7P30 - chains 3 and X of the 14 polymer chains in the assembly; structure by electron microscopy, 3.00 A resolution.

# Chain 3
Name: DNA replication licensing factor MCM3
Organism: Saccharomyces cerevisiae (strain ATCC 204508 / S288c)
Notes: EC 3.6.4.12
Reference sequence: P24279 (MCM3_YEAST); residues 1-971 here = UniProt positions 1-971
Sequence (1006 residues; each row starts with the number of its first residue; numbers below 1 keep their minus sign (Met-34 is residue -34)):
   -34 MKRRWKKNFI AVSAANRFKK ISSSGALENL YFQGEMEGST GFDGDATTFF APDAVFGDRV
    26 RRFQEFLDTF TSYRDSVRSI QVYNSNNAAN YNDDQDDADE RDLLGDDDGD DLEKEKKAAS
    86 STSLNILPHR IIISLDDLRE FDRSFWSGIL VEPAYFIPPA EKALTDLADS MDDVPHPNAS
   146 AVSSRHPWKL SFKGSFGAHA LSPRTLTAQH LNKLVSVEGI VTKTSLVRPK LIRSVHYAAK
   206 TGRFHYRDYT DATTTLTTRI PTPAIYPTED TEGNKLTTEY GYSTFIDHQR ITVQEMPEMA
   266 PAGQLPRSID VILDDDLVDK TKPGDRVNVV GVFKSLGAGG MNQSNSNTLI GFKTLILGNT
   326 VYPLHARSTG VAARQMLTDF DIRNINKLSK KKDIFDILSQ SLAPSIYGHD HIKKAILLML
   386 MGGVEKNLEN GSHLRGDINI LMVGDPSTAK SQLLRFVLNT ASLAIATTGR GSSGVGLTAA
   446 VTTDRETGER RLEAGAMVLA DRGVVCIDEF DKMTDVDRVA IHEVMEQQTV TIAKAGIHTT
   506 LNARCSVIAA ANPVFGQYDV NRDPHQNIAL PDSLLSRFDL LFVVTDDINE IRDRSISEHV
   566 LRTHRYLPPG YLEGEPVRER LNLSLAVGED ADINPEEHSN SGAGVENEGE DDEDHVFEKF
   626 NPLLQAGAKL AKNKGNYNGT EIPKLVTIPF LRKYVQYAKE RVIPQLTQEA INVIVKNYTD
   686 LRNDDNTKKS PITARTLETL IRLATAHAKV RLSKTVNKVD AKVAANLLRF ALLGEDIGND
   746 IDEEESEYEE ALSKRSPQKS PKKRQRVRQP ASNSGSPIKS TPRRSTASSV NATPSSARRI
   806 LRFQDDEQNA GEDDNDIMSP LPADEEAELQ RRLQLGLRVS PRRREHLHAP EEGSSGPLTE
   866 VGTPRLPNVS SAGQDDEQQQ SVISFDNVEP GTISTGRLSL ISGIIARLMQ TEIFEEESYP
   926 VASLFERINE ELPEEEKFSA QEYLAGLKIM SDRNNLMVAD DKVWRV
Disordered / not traced: -34 to 15, 54-89, 139-150, 571-650, 739-971
Construct notes: initiating methionine (-34); expression tag (-33 to 0)
Ion coordination: Mg2+: Ser416 (together with ADP)
Small-molecule neighbours:
  - ADP (adenosine-5'-diphosphate), molecule 1: Ser370, Ile371, Tyr372, Asp410, Pro411, Ser412, Thr413, Ala414, Lys415, Ser416, Gln417, Ile561
  - ADP, molecule 2: Leu399, Glu491, Gln492, Ala699, Arg700, Glu703
Curated features (UniProtKB/Swiss-Prot):
  - motif: Ser541 to Asp544 (Arginine finger)
  - binding site (ATP): Gly409 to Ser416
  - modified residue: Ser761 (Phosphoserine), Ser777 (Phosphoserine), Ser781 (Phosphoserine), Thr868 (Phosphothreonine)
  - mutagenesis: Lys415 (K415A: No effect on MCM2-7 complex helicase activity. Loss of MCM2-7 complex helicase activity; when associated with MCM5 A-422. Reduces MCM2-7 complex helicase activity ...)

# Chain X
Molecule: 53-nt DNA strand
Sequence (53 nucleotides; numbered 1 to 53; the number before each row is that of its first residue):
     1 GCATGCATGC GCATGCATGC ATGCATGCTG CATGCATGCA TGCGCATGCA TGC

# Chain 3 / chain X interface
Contacting residue pairs (8; chain 3 residue first):
  Gln308(3) - DG30(X)  phosphate contact
  Ser309(3) - DC31(X)  phosphate contact
  Asn310(3) - DC31(X)  phosphate contact
  Asp449(3) - DA40(X)  phosphate contact
  Glu451(3) - DC39(X)  phosphate contact
  Glu451(3) - DA40(X)  phosphate contact
  Thr479(3) - DA50(X)  phosphate contact
  Asp480(3) - DA50(X)  phosphate contact

# Overview
7 residues of chain 3 face 5 of chain X across their interface. Ligands of chain 3: ADP. From UniProt: 8
ATP-binding residues and one mutagenesis site on chain 3.
Here chain 3 is DNA replication licensing factor MCM3 (Saccharomyces cerevisiae (strain ATCC 204508 / S288c))
and chain X is a 53-nt DNA strand. Entry 7P30 (3.0 A resolution structure of a DNA-loaded MCM double hexamer)
was determined by electron microscopy (same publication as 7P5Z).
